8IDD - chains B and A of the 5 polymer chains in the assembly; structure by electron microscopy, 4.00 A resolution.

# Chain B (and A)
Protein: Cell division ATP-binding protein FtsE
Organism: Mycobacterium tuberculosis
Notes: chain A of this document is another copy of the same molecule, construct and numbering; everything in this record applies to it too
Reference sequence: O05779 (FTSE_MYCTU); numbering as in UniProt (aligned over 1-230)
Amino-acid sequence (230 residues; row label = number of the first residue in the row):
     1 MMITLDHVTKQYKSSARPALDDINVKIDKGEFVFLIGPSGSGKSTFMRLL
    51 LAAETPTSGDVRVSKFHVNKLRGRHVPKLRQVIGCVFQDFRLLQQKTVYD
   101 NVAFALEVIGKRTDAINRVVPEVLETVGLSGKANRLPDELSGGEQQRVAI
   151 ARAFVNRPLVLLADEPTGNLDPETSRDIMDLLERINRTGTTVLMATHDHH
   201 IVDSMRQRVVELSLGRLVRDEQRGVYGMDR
Not modelled in the structure: 226-230
Curated features (UniProtKB/Swiss-Prot):
  - binding site (ATP): G37 to S44
Residues lining bound ligands: ATP (adenosine-5'-triphosphate): Y12, R17, S39, G40, S41, G42, K43, S44, T45, D164
Reported in the primary citation:
  - mutagenesis - D164A, E165Q: decreased catalytic activity on ATP

# Chain B / chain A interface
Contacting residue pairs - 17 pairs, chain B then chain A:
  G37(B) - D171(A)
  P38(B) - D171(A)
  S39(B) - G142(A)
  S39(B) - N169(A)
  S39(B) - D171(A)
  G168(B) - H197(A)  hydrogen bond (backbone-side chain)
  N169(B) - S39(A)
  N169(B) - H197(A)
  L170(B) - H197(A)
  D171(B) - G37(A)
  D171(B) - P38(A)
  D171(B) - S39(A)  hydrogen bond (side chain-backbone)
  D171(B) - H197(A)  salt bridge
  H197(B) - N169(A)  hydrogen bond (side chain-backbone)
  H197(B) - L170(A)
  H197(B) - D171(A)  salt bridge
  H199(B) - P172(A)
Also at the interface, not in a pair above, chain B (12 interface residues in all): P172, D198, H200
Also at the interface, not in a pair above, chain A (13 interface residues in all): G143, G168, D198, H200

# Summary
12 residues of chain B and 13 residues of chain A are in contact; the contacts include 3 hydrogen bonds and 2
salt bridges. Polar contacts include D171(B)-H197(A), G168(B)-H197(A) and D171(B)-S39(A). Chain B binds ATP.
The paper reports that D164A and E165Q of chain B reduce catalytic activity on ATP.
Chain B and chain A are both Cell division ATP-binding protein FtsE (Mycobacterium tuberculosis); the
structure, Cryo-EM structure of Mycobacterium tuberculosis ATP bound FtsEX/RipC complex in peptidisc, was
determined by electron microscopy together with 8IDB, 8IDC, 8IGQ and 8JIA from the same study.
